Entry 6RH3 (electron microscopy, 3.60 A resolution); this record covers chains T and C of the 8 polymer chains in the assembly.

Chain T:
Molecule: Template DNA
Sequence (39 nucleotides; each row starts with the number of its first residue):
     1 CTCTGAATCT CTTCCAGCAC ACATCGGGAC GTACTGACC
Disordered / not traced: 1-3, 33-39

Chain C:
Name: DNA-directed RNA polymerase subunit beta
From: Escherichia coli K-12
Notes: EC 2.7.7.6
UniProt: P0A8V2 (RPOB_ECOLI); residues 1-1342 here = UniProt positions 1-1342
Amino-acid sequence (1342 residues; row label = number of the first residue in the row):
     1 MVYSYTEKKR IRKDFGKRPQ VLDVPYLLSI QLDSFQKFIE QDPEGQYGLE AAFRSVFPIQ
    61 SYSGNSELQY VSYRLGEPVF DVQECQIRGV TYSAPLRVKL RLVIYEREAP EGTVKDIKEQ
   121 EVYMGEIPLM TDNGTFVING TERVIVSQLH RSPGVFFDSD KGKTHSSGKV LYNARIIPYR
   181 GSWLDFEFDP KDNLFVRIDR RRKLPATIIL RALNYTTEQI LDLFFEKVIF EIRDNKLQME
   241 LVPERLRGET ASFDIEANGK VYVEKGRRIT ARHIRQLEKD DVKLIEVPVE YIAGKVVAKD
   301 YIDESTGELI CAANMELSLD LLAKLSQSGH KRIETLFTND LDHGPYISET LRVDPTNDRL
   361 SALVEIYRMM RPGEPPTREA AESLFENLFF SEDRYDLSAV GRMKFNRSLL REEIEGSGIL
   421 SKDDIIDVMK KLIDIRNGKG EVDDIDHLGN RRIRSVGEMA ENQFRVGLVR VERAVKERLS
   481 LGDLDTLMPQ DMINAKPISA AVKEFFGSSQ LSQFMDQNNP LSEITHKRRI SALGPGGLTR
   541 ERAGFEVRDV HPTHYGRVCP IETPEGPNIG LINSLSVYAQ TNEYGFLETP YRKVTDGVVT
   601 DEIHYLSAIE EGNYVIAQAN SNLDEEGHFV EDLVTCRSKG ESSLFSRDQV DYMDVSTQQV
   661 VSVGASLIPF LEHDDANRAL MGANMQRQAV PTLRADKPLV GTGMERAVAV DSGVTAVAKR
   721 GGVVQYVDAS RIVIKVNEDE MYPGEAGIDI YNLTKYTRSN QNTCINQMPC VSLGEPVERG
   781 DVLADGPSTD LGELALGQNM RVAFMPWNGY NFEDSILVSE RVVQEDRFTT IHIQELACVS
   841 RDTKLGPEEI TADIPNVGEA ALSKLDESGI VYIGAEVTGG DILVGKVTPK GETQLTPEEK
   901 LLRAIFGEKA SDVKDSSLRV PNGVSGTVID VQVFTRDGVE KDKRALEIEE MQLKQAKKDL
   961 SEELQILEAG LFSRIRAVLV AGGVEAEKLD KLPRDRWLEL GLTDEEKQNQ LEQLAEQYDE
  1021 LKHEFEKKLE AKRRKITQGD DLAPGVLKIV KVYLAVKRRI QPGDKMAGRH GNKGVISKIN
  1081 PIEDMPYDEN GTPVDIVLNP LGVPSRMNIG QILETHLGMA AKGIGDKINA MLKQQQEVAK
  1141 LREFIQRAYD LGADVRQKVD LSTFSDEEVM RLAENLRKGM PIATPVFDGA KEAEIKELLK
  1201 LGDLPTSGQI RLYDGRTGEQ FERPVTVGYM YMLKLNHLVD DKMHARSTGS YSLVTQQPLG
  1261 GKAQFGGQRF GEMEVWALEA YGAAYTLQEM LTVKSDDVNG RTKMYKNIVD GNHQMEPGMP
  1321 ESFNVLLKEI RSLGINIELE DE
Disordered / not traced: 1, 891-912
Swiss-Prot annotation at these positions:
  - modified residue (N6-acetyllysine): Lys1022, Lys1200
  - mutagenesis: Ile561 (I561S: Resistant to antibiotics salinamide A and B), Ile569 (I569S: Resistant to antibiotics salinamide A and B), Ala665 (A665E: Resistant to antibiotics salinamide A and B), Asp675 (D675A/G: Resistant to antibiotics salinamide A and B), Asn677 (N677H/K: Resistant to antibiotics salinamide A and B), Leu680 (L680M: Resistant to antibiotics salinamide A and B), Glu813 (E813K: Disrupts the enzyme's active center)

Interface between chain T and chain C:
Contacting residue pairs (12):
  DC18(T) - Met1273(C)  sugar contact
  DA19(T) - Arg1269(C)  salt bridge to the phosphate
  DA19(T) - Gly1271(C)  phosphate contact
  DC20(T) - Gln1268(C)  phosphate contact
  DC20(T) - Arg1269(C)  phosphate contact
  DA21(T) - Gly1261(C)  phosphate contact
  DA21(T) - Lys1262(C)  hydrogen bond to the phosphate
  DC22(T) - Ala1263(C)  phosphate contact
  DT24(T) - Thr141(C)  phosphate contact
  DC25(T) - Asn139(C)  hydrogen bond to the phosphate
  DC25(T) - Arg143(C)  salt bridge to the phosphate
  DA29(T) - Lys496(C)  salt bridge to the phosphate
Interface residues without a listed pair, chain T (10 interface residues in all): DT10, DA23
Interface residues without a listed pair, chain C (16 interface residues in all): Ile138, His165, Ser508, Phe514, Glu1272

Overview:
10 residues of chain T and 16 residues of chain C are in contact; the contacts include 2 hydrogen bonds and 3
salt bridges. Polar contacts include DA21(T)-Lys1262(C), DC25(T)-Asn139(C) and DA19(T)-Arg1269(C). UniProt
lists 7 mutagenesis sites on chain C.
Chain T is Template DNA and chain C is DNA-directed RNA polymerase subunit beta (Escherichia coli K-12); the
structure, Cryo-EM structure of E. coli RNA polymerase elongation complex bound to CTP substrate, was
determined by electron microscopy (same publication as 6RI7, 6RI9, 6RIN and 6RIP).
